PDB entry 5OMG | X-ray diffraction, 2.00 A resolution | chain A

# Chain A
Protein: Mitogen-activated protein kinase 14
Organism: Homo sapiens
Notes: EC 2.7.11.24
UniProt: Q16539 (MK14_HUMAN); residue numbers follow UniProt; this construct covers 1-360
Sequence (360 residues; row label = number of the first residue in the row):
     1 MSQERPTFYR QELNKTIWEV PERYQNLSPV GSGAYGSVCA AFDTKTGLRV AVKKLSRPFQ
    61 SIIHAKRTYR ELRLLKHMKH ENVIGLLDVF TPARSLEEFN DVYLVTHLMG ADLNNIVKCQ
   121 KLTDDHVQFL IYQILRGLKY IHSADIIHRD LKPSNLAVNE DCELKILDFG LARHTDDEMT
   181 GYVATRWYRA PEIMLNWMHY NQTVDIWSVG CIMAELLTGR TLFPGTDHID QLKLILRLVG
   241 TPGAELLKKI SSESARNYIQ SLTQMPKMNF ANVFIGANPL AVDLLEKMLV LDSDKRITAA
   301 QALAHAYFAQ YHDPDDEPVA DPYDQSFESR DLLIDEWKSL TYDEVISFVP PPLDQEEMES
Disordered / not traced: 1-3, 118-120, 173-182, 354-360
UniProt features mapped onto this chain:
  - motif: T180 to Y182 (TXY)
  - active site: D168 (Proton acceptor)
  - binding site (ATP): V30 to V38, K53
  - modified residue: S2 (N-acetylserine), T16 (Phosphothreonine), K53 (N6-acetyllysine), K152 (N6-acetyllysine), T180 (Phosphothreonine), Y182 (Phosphotyrosine), T263 (Phosphothreonine), Y323 (Phosphotyrosine)
  - natural variant: A51 (A51V: In a gastric adenocarcinoma sample), P322 (P322R: In a lung adenocarcinoma sample)
  - mutagenesis: A34 (A34V: Lowered kinase activity), K53 (K53R: Loss of kinase activity), K54 (K54R: Impairs MAP2K6/MKK6-dependent autophosphorylation), Y69 (Y69H: Lowered kinase activity), D168 (D168A: Loss of kinase activity), T175 (T175A: No effect on either the kinase activity or tyrosine phosphorylation), D176 (D176A: Emulation of the active state. Increase in activity; when associated with S-327 or L-327), D177 (D177A: Loss of kinase activity), T180 (T180E: Loss of kinase activity), Y182 (Y182F: Loss of kinase activity), A320 (A320T: Lowered kinase activity), F327 (F327L: Emulation of the active state. Increase in activity; when associated with A-176; F327S: Emulation of the active state. Increase in activity; when associated with A-176), 1 further mutagenesis entry in UniProt

# Overview
UniProt lists active-site residue D168, 10 ATP-binding residues and 13 mutagenesis sites.
Chain A is Mitogen-activated protein kinase 14 (Homo sapiens); the structure, p38alpha in complex with
pyrazolobenzothiazine inhibitor COXP4M12, was determined by X-ray diffraction (same publication as 5OMH).
